PDB entry 8D67 | electron microscopy, 3.30 A resolution | chains B and C of the 5 polymer chains in the assembly

Chain B (and C):
Protein: Erwinia ligand-gated ion channel
Source organism: Dickeya dadantii
Notes: chain C of this document is another copy of the same molecule, construct and numbering; everything in this record applies to it too
UniProt: E0SJQ4 (E0SJQ4_DICD3); residues 1-322 here correspond to UniProt positions 22-343 (UniProt number = residue number + 21)
Chain sequence (322 residues; each row starts with the number of its first residue):
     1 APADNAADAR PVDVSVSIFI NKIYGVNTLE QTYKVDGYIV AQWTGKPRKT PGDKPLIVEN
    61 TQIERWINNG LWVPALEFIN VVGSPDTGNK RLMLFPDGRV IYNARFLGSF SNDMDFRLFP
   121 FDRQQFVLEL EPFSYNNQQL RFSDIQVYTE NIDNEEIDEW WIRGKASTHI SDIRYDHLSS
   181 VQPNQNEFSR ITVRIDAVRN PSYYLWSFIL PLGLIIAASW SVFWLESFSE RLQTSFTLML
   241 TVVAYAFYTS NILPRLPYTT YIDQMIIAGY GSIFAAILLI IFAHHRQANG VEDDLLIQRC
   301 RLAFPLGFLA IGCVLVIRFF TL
Not modelled in the structure: 1-10, 318-322
Construct notes: engineered mutation Tyr261 (Val282 in E0SJQ4), Phe319 (Gly340 in E0SJQ4), Phe320 (Ile341 in E0SJQ4)
Small-molecule neighbours: 2-amino-ethanethiol (DHL): Glu77, Ile79, Glu131, Pro132, Phe133, Tyr175, His177, Leu178, Phe188

Interface between chain B and chain C:
Pairs across the interface (78):
  Glu64(B) - Thr61(C)  hydrogen bond
  Glu64(B) - Gln62(C)
  Ile67(B) - Gln62(C)
  Asn68(B) - Gln62(C)  hydrogen bond
  Asn68(B) - Arg65(C)
  Ala75(B) - Glu59(C)
  Glu77(B) - Tyr38(C)  hydrogen bond
  Glu77(B) - Asn89(C)  hydrogen bond
  Glu77(B) - Arg105(C)  salt bridge
  Phe78(B) - Arg105(C)  hydrogen bond (backbone-side chain)
  Ile79(B) - Asn21(C)
  Ile79(B) - Arg105(C)  hydrogen bond (backbone-side chain)
  Asn80(B) - Lys22(C)
  Val81(B) - Lys22(C)
  Val82(B) - Tyr24(C)
  Gly83(B) - Asp86(C)
  Gly83(B) - Leu107(C)
  Ser84(B) - Asp86(C)  hydrogen bond
  Ser111(B) - Lys22(C)  hydrogen bond
  Phe133(B) - Tyr38(C)  hydrophobic
  Phe133(B) - Glu59(C)
  Phe133(B) - Asn89(C)
  Phe133(B) - Lys90(C)
  Phe133(B) - Arg91(C)
  Ser134(B) - Ile57(C)
  Ser134(B) - Glu59(C)  hydrogen bond
  Ser134(B) - Arg91(C)  hydrogen bond (backbone-side chain)
  Tyr135(B) - Glu59(C)
  Gln139(B) - Ile57(C)
  Tyr175(B) - Phe19(C)  hydrophobic
  Asp176(B) - Tyr148(C)
  His177(B) - Ser17(C)
  His177(B) - Phe19(C)
  His177(B) - Tyr38(C)
  His177(B) - Val40(C)
  His177(B) - Tyr148(C)
  Leu178(B) - Arg91(C)
  Val181(B) - Gln42(C)
  Val181(B) - Phe95(C)
  Val181(B) - Ile101(C)  hydrophobic
  Gln182(B) - Met93(C)
  Phe228(B) - Leu225(C)  hydrophobic
  Ser229(B) - Leu225(C)
  Ser229(B) - Glu230(C)  hydrogen bond
  Leu232(B) - Leu225(C)  hydrophobic
  Gln233(B) - Gln233(C)
  Gln233(B) - Thr234(C)  hydrogen bond
  Gln233(B) - Thr237(C)
  Phe236(B) - Ala218(C)  hydrophobic
  Phe236(B) - Thr234(C)
  Leu240(B) - Thr241(C)
  Val243(B) - Tyr245(C)  hydrophobic
  Ala246(B) - Tyr248(C)  hydrogen bond (backbone-side chain)
  Phe247(B) - Ala244(C)
  Phe247(B) - Tyr248(C)
  Ser250(B) - Tyr248(C)
  Arg255(B) - Glu159(C)
  Arg255(B) - Tyr203(C)
  Arg255(B) - Tyr204(C)
  Leu256(B) - Tyr203(C)
  Leu256(B) - Trp206(C)
  Pro257(B) - Asn200(C)
  Pro257(B) - Ser202(C)
  Pro257(B) - Trp206(C)  hydrogen bond (backbone-side chain)
  Tyr258(B) - Trp206(C)
  Asp263(B) - Trp206(C)
  Ile267(B) - Trp206(C)
  Ile267(B) - Leu210(C)  hydrophobic
  Tyr270(B) - Pro211(C)  hydrophobic
  Tyr270(B) - Leu214(C)
  Tyr270(B) - Tyr245(C)  hydrogen bond
  Phe274(B) - Leu214(C)
  Phe274(B) - Ala217(C)  hydrophobic
  Ile281(B) - Ser221(C)
  Ile281(B) - Trp224(C)  hydrophobic
  His284(B) - Trp224(C)
  His284(B) - Glu226(C)  salt bridge
  His285(B) - Trp224(C)
Other interface residues (no listed pair), chain B (47 interface residues in all): Ser180, Met239, Thr259
Other interface residues (no listed pair), chain C (57 interface residues in all): Asp36, Asn60, Gly88, Asn103, Glu150, Asp158, Ile215, Leu240, Phe247, Ile252, Arg301

In short:
47 residues of chain B face 57 of chain C across their interface, with 15 hydrogen bonds and 2 salt bridges.
Polar pairs include Glu77(B)-Arg105(C), His284(B)-Glu226(C) and Glu64(B)-Thr61(C). Bound to chain B:
2-amino-ethanethiol.
Both chains are Erwinia ligand-gated ion channel (Dickeya dadantii). Entry 8D67 (ELIC3 with cysteamine in
2:1:1 POPC:POPE:POPG nanodisc) was determined by electron microscopy, deposited together with 8VUW, 8D63,
8D64, 8D65 and 8D66.
